7VXW - chain A; structure by X-ray diffraction, 2.22 A resolution.

# Chain A
Name: 26S proteasome non-ATPase regulatory subunit 10
Organism: Homo sapiens
UniProt: O75832 (PSD10_HUMAN); residue numbers follow UniProt; this construct covers 1-226
Amino-acid sequence (226 residues; each row starts with the number of its first residue):
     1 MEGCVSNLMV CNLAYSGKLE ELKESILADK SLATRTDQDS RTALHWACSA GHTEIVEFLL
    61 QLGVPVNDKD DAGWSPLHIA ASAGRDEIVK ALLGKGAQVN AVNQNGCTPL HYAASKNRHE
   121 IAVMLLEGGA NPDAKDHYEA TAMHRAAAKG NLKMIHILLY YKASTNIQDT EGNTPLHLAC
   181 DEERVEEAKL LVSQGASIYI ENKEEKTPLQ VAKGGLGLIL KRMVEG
Unresolved in the structure: 1-2
Residues lining bound ligands:
  - urea (URE), molecule 1: Asn7, Asp37, Gln38
  - urea (URE), molecule 2: Asn117, Arg118, His119, Glu120
  - urea (URE), molecule 3: Tyr160, Tyr161, Lys162
Curated features (UniProtKB/Swiss-Prot):
  - region: Met1 to Asp37 (Required for nuclear localization)
  - mutagenesis: Glu182 (E182A: Abolishes interaction with RB1)

# Overview
Bound to chain A: 3 copies of urea. Curated annotation (UniProt) lists one mutagenesis site.
Chain A is 26S proteasome non-ATPase regulatory subunit 10 (Homo sapiens); the structure, Snapshots of Human
PSMD10(Gankyrin) unfolding by urea: 1 hour incubation, was determined by X-ray diffraction (same publication
as 7VXV, 7VY4 and 7VY7).
